PDB entry 7RBM | X-ray diffraction, 2.21 A resolution | chains A and T of the 4 polymer chains in the assembly

Chain A:
Molecule: DNA polymerase beta
From: Homo sapiens
Notes: EC 2.7.7.7, 4.2.99.-
Reference sequence: P06746 (DPOLB_HUMAN); numbering as in UniProt (aligned over 1-335)
Sequence (341 residues; numbered 1 to 341; the number before each row is that of its first residue):
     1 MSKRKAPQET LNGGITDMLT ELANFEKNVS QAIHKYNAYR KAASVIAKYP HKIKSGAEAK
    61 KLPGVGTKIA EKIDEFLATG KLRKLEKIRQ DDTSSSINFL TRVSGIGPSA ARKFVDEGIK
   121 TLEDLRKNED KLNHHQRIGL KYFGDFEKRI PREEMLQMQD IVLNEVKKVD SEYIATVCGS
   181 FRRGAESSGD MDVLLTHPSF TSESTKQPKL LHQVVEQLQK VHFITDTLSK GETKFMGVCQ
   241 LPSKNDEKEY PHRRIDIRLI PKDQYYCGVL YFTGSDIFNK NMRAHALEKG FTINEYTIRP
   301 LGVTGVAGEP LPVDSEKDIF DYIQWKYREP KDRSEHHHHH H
Not modelled in the structure: 1-9, 245-248, 339-341
Differences from the reference sequence: expression tag (336-341)
Covalent attachments: 2-deoxy-3,5-di-O-phosphono-D-erythro-pentitol (QPJ) linked to Lys72
Metal / ion sites: Mn2+ site 1: Lys48, Glu203, His336, His338; Mn2+ site 2 near Lys60 (its only coordinating residue here); Mn2+ site 3: Thr101, Val103, Ile106 (shared with 1 residue of chain P); Mn2+ site 4 near Glu117 (its only coordinating residue here); Mn2+ site 5: Asp130, Asp314; Mn2+ site 6: Asp190, Asp192, Asp256 (shared with 2 residues of chain P); Mn2+ site 7: Asp190, Asp192 (together with pyrophosphate) (shared with 1 residue of chain P); Mn2+ site 8: His285, Glu288; Mn2+ site 9 near His337 (its only coordinating residue here)
Ligand contacts:
  - pyrophosphate (PPV): Arg149, Gly179, Ser180, Arg183, Ser188, Gly189, Asp190, Asp192, Ser275
  - QPJ (2-deoxy-3,5-di-O-phosphono-D-erythro-pentitol): Glu26, Lys35, Tyr39, Lys68
Swiss-Prot annotation at these positions:
  - region: Arg183 to Asp192 (DNA-binding)
  - active site: Lys72 (Nucleophile)
  - binding site (K(+)): Lys60, Leu62, Val65, Thr101, Val103, Ile106
  - binding site (Na(+)): Lys60, Leu62, Val65, Thr101, Val103, Ile106
  - binding site (dATP): Arg149, Ser180, Arg183, Gly189, Asp190
  - binding site (dCTP): Arg149, Ser180, Arg183, Gly189, Asp190
  - binding site (dGTP): Arg149, Ser180, Arg183, Gly189, Asp190, Asp192
  - binding site (dTTP): Arg149, Ser180, Arg183, Gly189, Asp190
  - binding site (Mg(2+)): Asp190, Asp192, Asp256
  - modified residue: Lys72 (N6-acetyllysine), Arg83 (Omega-N-methylarginine), Arg152 (Omega-N-methylarginine)
  - cross-link (Glycyl lysine isopeptide (Lys-Gly)): Lys41 (interchain with G-Cter in ubiquitin), Lys61 (interchain with G-Cter in ubiquitin), Lys81 (interchain with G-Cter in ubiquitin)
  - natural variant: Leu22 (L22P: Found in a gastric cancer sample; uncertain significance), Tyr39 (Y39C: Found in a gastric cancer sample; uncertain significance), Gly118 (G118V: Decreased DNA-directed DNA polymerase activity), Arg137 (R137Q: Decreased function in base-excision repair), Arg149 (R149I: Decreased DNA-directed DNA polymerase activity), Asp160 (D160N: Found in a gastric cancer sample; uncertain significance), Cys239 (C239R: Found in a gastric cancer sample; uncertain significance), Lys289 (K289M: Found in a colon cancer sample; uncertain significance), Asn294 (N294D: Found in a gastric cancer sample; uncertain significance), Glu295 (E295K: Found in a gastric cancer sample; uncertain significance)
  - mutagenesis: Phe25 (F25W: No effect on 5'-dRP lyase activity. Decreased ssDNA binding), His34 (H34G: Decreased 5'-dRP lyase activity. Decreased ssDNA binding), Lys35 (K35A: Decreased 5'-dRP lyase activity. Decreased ssDNA binding. Loss of 5'-dRP lyase activity; when associated with A-68 and A-72. Decreased ssDNA binding; when associated with A-68 and A-72 ...), Tyr39 (Y39F: No effect on 5'-dRP lyase activity; Y39Q: Abolishes DNA polymerase and 5'-dRP lyase activity), Lys41 (K41R: Abolishes ubiquitination; when associated with R-61 and R-81), Lys60 (K60A: Decreased 5'-dRP lyase activity. Decreased ssDNA binding), Lys61 (K61R: Abolishes ubiquitination; when associated with R-41 and R-81), Lys68 (K68A: No effect on 5'-dRP lyase activity. Decreased ssDNA binding. Loss of 5'-dRP lyase activity; when associated with A-35 and A-72. Decreased ssDNA binding; when associated with A-35 and A-72 ...), Glu71 (E71Q: No effect on 5'-dRP lyase activity. No effect on structure shown by circular dichroism. No effect on ssDNA binding), Lys72 (K72A: Severely reduced 5'-dRP lyase activity. Does not affect ssDNA binding. Loss of 5'-dRP lyase activity; when associated with A-35 and A-68. Decreased ssDNA binding ...), Glu75 (E75A: Slightly decreased 5'-dRP lyase activity. Decreased ssDNA binding. No effect on structure shown by circular dichroism), Lys81 (K81R: Abolishes ubiquitination; when associated with R-41 and R-61), 5 further mutagenesis entries in UniProt
From the paper describing this entry:
  - catalytic residues: Glu71 (proposed by the authors, not directly observed)

Chain T:
Molecule: 16-nt DNA strand
Sequence (16 nucleotides; each row starts with the number of its first residue):
     1 CCGACGGCGC ATCAGC
Metal / ion sites: Mn2+ near DG3 (its only coordinating residue here)

Interface between chain A and chain T:
Residue-residue contacts (26; chain A residue first):
  His34(A) - DC5(T)  stacking on the base
  Ser229(A) - DC10(T)  phosphate contact
  Ser229(A) - DA11(T)  phosphate contact
  Lys230(A) - DC10(T)  phosphate contact
  Lys230(A) - DA11(T)  hydrogen bond to the phosphate
  Gly231(A) - DC10(T)  phosphate contact
  Glu232(A) - DC10(T)  hydrogen bond to the phosphate
  Thr233(A) - DG9(T)  hydrogen bond to the phosphate
  Thr233(A) - DC10(T)  hydrogen bond to the phosphate
  Lys234(A) - DG9(T)  sugar contact
  Lys234(A) - DC10(T)  hydrogen bond to the phosphate
  Arg258(A) - DG9(T)  sugar contact
  Tyr271(A) - DG7(T)  base contact
  Asn279(A) - DG6(T)  base contact
  Lys280(A) - DG6(T)  salt bridge to the phosphate
  Arg283(A) - DG6(T)  base contact
  Arg283(A) - DG7(T)  hydrogen bond to the sugar
  Ala284(A) - DG6(T)  sugar contact
  Leu287(A) - DG6(T)  phosphate contact
  Leu287(A) - DG7(T)  phosphate contact
  Thr292(A) - DG7(T)  hydrogen bond to the phosphate
  Ile293(A) - DG7(T)  sugar contact
  Asn294(A) - DG7(T)  phosphate contact
  Asn294(A) - DC8(T)  hydrogen bond to the phosphate
  Glu295(A) - DC8(T)  sugar contact
  Tyr296(A) - DG9(T)  hydrogen bond to the phosphate
Interface residues without a listed pair, chain A (20 interface residues in all): Asp276

Summary:
Chain A and chain T form an interface of 20 and 7 residues respectively, with 9 hydrogen bonds, 1 salt bridge
and 1 aromatic stacking contact. Among the polar pairs are Arg283(A)-DG7(T), Lys230(A)-DA11(T) and
Glu232(A)-DC10(T). Ligands of chain A: pyrophosphate. Compound QPJ is covalently linked to Lys72(A). From the
paper: the catalytic residue Glu71(A).
Chain A is DNA polymerase beta (Homo sapiens) and chain T is a 16-nt DNA strand; the structure, Human DNA
polymerase beta crosslinked complex, 60 s Ca to Mn exchange, was determined by X-ray diffraction together with
7RBE, 7RBF, 7RBG, 7RBH, 7RBI, 7RBJ and 4 further entries from the same study.
